Entry 7S4I (electron microscopy, 2.26 A resolution); this record covers chains C and B of the 9 polymer chains in the assembly.

# Chain C
Molecule: Ammonia monooxygenase/methane monooxygenase, subunit C family protein
From: Methylococcus capsulatus str. Bath
Notes: EC 1.14.13.25
Reference sequence: Q603F1 (Q603F1_METCA); residues 30-289 here correspond to UniProt positions 1-260 (UniProt number = residue number - 29)
Amino-acid sequence (260 residues; row label = number of the first residue in the row):
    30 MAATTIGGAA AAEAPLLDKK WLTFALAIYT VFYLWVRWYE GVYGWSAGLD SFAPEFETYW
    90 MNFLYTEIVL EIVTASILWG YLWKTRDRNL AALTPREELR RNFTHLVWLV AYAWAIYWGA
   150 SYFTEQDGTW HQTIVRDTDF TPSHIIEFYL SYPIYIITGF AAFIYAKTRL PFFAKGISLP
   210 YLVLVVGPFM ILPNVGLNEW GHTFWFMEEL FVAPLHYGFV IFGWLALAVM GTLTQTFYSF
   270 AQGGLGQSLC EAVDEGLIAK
Not modelled in the structure: 30-44, 281-289
Bound ions: Cu ion near N227 (its only coordinating residue here)
Residues lining bound ligands:
  - 1,2-dihexanoyl-sn-glycero-3-phosphocholine (HXG), molecule 1: L63, R66, W67, W143, Y146, W147, Y151
  - 1,2-dihexanoyl-sn-glycero-3-phosphocholine (HXG), molecule 2: W234, F235, M236, E237, P243, Y246
  - 1,2-didecanoyl-sn-glycero-3-phosphocholine (P1O), molecule 1: W50, F53, A54, Y58, T103, L107, Y110, L111, R130, T133, V136, W137, A140, I186, T187, Y194, R198
  - 1,2-didecanoyl-sn-glycero-3-phosphocholine (P1O), molecule 2: S105, W108, G109, W112, F189, F192, I193, K196, I206, L211, F218
  - 1,2-didecanoyl-sn-glycero-3-phosphocholine (P1O), molecule 3: L208, L211, V212, V215, L254
  - diundecyl phosphatidyl choline (PLC), molecule 1: I57, V60, F61, W64, W67, Y68, Y72, Y88, N91, F92, T95, E96, L99, E100, T103, L179, I183, I186
  - diundecyl phosphatidyl choline (PLC), molecule 2: S80, F81, F85, M90, L93, Y94, I97, V98, I101, T167, D168, F169, Y178, L221, P222, V224, G225, E228
  - diundecyl phosphatidyl choline (PLC), molecule 3: I97, E100, I101, F169, Y178, P182, L221
  - diundecyl phosphatidyl choline (PLC), molecule 4: L226, W229, F233, W234, F235, M236, P243
  - diundecyl phosphatidyl choline (PLC), molecule 5: F235, E237, L239, V241, P243, Y246, V249, W253
Reported in the primary citation:
  - Cu ion coordination: N227, H231, H245

# Chain B
Molecule: Particulate methane monooxygenase beta subunit
From: Methylococcus capsulatus str. Bath
Notes: EC 1.14.18.3
Reference sequence: Q607G3 (PMOA_METCA); residues 1-247 here = UniProt positions 1-247
Amino-acid sequence (247 residues; numbered 1 to 247; the number before each row is that of its first residue):
     1 MSAAQSAVRS HAEAVQVSRT IDWMALFVVF FVIVGSYHIH AMLTMGDWDF WSDWKDRRLW
    61 VTVTPIVLVT FPAAVQSYLW ERYRLPWGAT VCVLGLLLGE WINRYFNFWG WTYFPINFVF
   121 PASLVPGAII LDTVLMLSGS YLFTAIVGAM GWGLIFYPGN WPIIAPLHVP VEYNGMLMSI
   181 ADIQGYNYVR TGTPEYIRMV EKGTLRTFGK DVAPVSAFFS AFMSILIYFM WHFIGRWFSN
   241 ERFLQST
Not modelled in the structure: 1-6
Residues lining bound ligands:
  - 1,2-didecanoyl-sn-glycero-3-phosphocholine (P1O), molecule 1: L137, S138, G139, S140, F143
  - 1,2-didecanoyl-sn-glycero-3-phosphocholine (P1O), molecule 2: S140, L142, F143, I146
  - 1,2-didecanoyl-sn-glycero-3-phosphocholine (P1O), molecule 3: Y141, L142, F229, H232, F233, R236
  - 1,2-didecanoyl-sn-glycero-3-phosphocholine (P1O), molecule 4: W237, R242, F243, L244, Q245, S246, T247
  - diundecyl phosphatidyl choline (PLC), molecule 1: T44, V67, M199, M223
  - diundecyl phosphatidyl choline (PLC), molecule 2: R57, L154, Y157, P158, W161, K210, A213, P214, A217, F218
  - diundecyl phosphatidyl choline (PLC), molecule 3: L59, T62, V63, I66, V67, M199, T204, F219, I227
  - diundecyl phosphatidyl choline (PLC), molecule 4: G209, K210, D211, P214, V215, F218
  - diundecyl phosphatidyl choline (PLC), molecule 5: K210, P214, F218

# Chain C / chain B interface
Residue-residue contacts (155):
  L46(C) - V17(B)  hydrophobic
  D47(C) - M24(B)
  L55(C) - F27(B)  hydrophobic
  R66(C) - F106(B)  hydrogen bond (side chain-backbone)
  R66(C) - N107(B)  hydrogen bond
  R66(C) - G110(B)
  R66(C) - W111(B)
  E69(C) - W111(B)  hydrogen bond (backbone-side chain)
  G70(C) - W111(B)
  W74(C) - W111(B)
  P124(C) - A7(B)
  R125(C) - A7(B)
  R125(C) - R9(B)
  R125(C) - E13(B)  salt bridge
  F132(C) - V17(B)  hydrophobic
  F132(C) - T20(B)
  F132(C) - I21(B)  hydrophobic
  L135(C) - M24(B)  hydrophobic
  V136(C) - M24(B)  hydrophobic
  L138(C) - V28(B)
  V139(C) - M24(B)
  V139(C) - F27(B)  hydrophobic
  V139(C) - V28(B)
  A142(C) - V28(B)
  A142(C) - F31(B)
  A142(C) - V32(B)  hydrophobic
  W143(C) - F27(B)  hydrophobic
  W143(C) - F31(B)  hydrophobic
  Y146(C) - F31(B)  hydrophobic
  Y146(C) - V34(B)  hydrophobic
  Y146(C) - I102(B)
  A149(C) - G35(B)
  A149(C) - I39(B)
  A149(C) - M42(B)
  S150(C) - V34(B)
  S150(C) - H38(B)  hydrogen bond
  S150(C) - M42(B)
  S150(C) - G99(B)
  Y151(C) - I102(B)  hydrophobic
  Y151(C) - N103(B)
  Y151(C) - F106(B)
  Y151(C) - N107(B)
  T153(C) - I39(B)
  T153(C) - M42(B)
  E154(C) - H38(B)  salt bridge
  E154(C) - M42(B)  hydrogen bond (backbone-side chain)
  E154(C) - F50(B)
  E154(C) - E100(B)
  E154(C) - N103(B)  hydrogen bond
  E154(C) - R104(B)  salt bridge
  E154(C) - F108(B)
  Q155(C) - N103(B)  hydrogen bond (backbone-side chain)
  Q155(C) - N107(B)  hydrogen bond
  Q155(C) - W111(B)
  T158(C) - N107(B)
  T158(C) - F108(B)
  T158(C) - T112(B)  hydrogen bond
  W159(C) - W111(B)  hydrophobic
  H160(C) - G192(B)
  Q161(C) - D47(B)  hydrogen bond
  Q161(C) - W51(B)  hydrogen bond
  Q161(C) - R190(B)
  Q161(C) - T191(B)
  Q161(C) - G192(B)  hydrogen bond (backbone-backbone)
  Q161(C) - T193(B)  hydrogen bond
  T162(C) - T112(B)
  T162(C) - F114(B)
  T162(C) - T191(B)  hydrogen bond (backbone-side chain)
  I163(C) - G192(B)
  V164(C) - T191(B)
  F201(C) - F243(B)
  F202(C) - F243(B)
  A203(C) - F243(B)
  K204(C) - Q245(B)
  G205(C) - F243(B)
  G205(C) - Q245(B)
  I206(C) - F243(B)
  I206(C) - L244(B)  hydrogen bond (backbone-backbone)
  I206(C) - Q245(B)
  I206(C) - S246(B)
  I206(C) - T247(B)
  S207(C) - R242(B)
  S207(C) - F243(B)
  L208(C) - N240(B)
  L208(C) - R242(B)  hydrogen bond (backbone-backbone)
  L208(C) - L244(B)
  P209(C) - N240(B)
  P209(C) - R242(B)
  L211(C) - T247(B)
  E237(C) - I197(B)
  E238(C) - G192(B)
  E238(C) - I197(B)
  L239(C) - D47(B)
  L239(C) - M199(B)  hydrophobic
  F240(C) - M42(B)
  F240(C) - L43(B)
  F240(C) - D47(B)  hydrogen bond (backbone-side chain)
  F240(C) - F50(B)  hydrophobic
  V241(C) - L43(B)
  V241(C) - T44(B)
  V241(C) - M45(B)
  V241(C) - G46(B)
  V241(C) - D47(B)  hydrogen bond (backbone-side chain)
  H245(C) - L43(B)
  Y246(C) - L43(B)
  F248(C) - I39(B)
  F248(C) - L43(B)  hydrophobic
  V249(C) - H40(B)
  V249(C) - L43(B)  hydrophobic
  G252(C) - S36(B)
  W253(C) - H40(B)  hydrogen bond
  W253(C) - F71(B)
  W253(C) - W231(B)
  W253(C) - F238(B)
  L254(C) - F238(B)  hydrophobic
  A255(C) - V32(B)
  A255(C) - S36(B)
  L256(C) - F71(B)  hydrophobic
  L256(C) - A74(B)  hydrophobic
  L256(C) - V75(B)  hydrophobic
  L256(C) - W231(B)  hydrophobic
  L256(C) - F238(B)  hydrophobic
  A257(C) - F238(B)
  V258(C) - V28(B)  hydrophobic
  V258(C) - V32(B)  hydrophobic
  M259(C) - V75(B)  hydrophobic
  M259(C) - Y78(B)  hydrogen bond (backbone-side chain)
  M259(C) - G235(B)
  G260(C) - F238(B)
  G260(C) - S239(B)
  G260(C) - N240(B)
  L262(C) - A25(B)
  L262(C) - V28(B)  hydrophobic
  L262(C) - V29(B)  hydrophobic
  T263(C) - Y78(B)
  T263(C) - E241(B)
  Q264(C) - E241(B)  hydrogen bond (side chain-backbone)
  Q264(C) - R242(B)  hydrogen bond (side chain-backbone)
  Q264(C) - F243(B)
  F266(C) - I21(B)  hydrophobic
  F266(C) - A25(B)  hydrophobic
  F266(C) - Y83(B)
  Y267(C) - R82(B)  hydrogen bond
  Y267(C) - E241(B)
  F269(C) - I21(B)  hydrophobic
  G272(C) - A7(B)
  G273(C) - A7(B)
  G275(C) - V8(B)
  Q276(C) - S10(B)
  Q276(C) - H11(B)
  Q276(C) - A14(B)
  S277(C) - H11(B)  hydrogen bond
  S277(C) - A14(B)
  S277(C) - V15(B)
  L278(C) - A14(B)
Other interface residues (no listed pair), chain C (76 interface residues in all): G73, L128, I145, Y181, V212, L213
Other interface residues (no listed pair), chain B (73 interface residues in all): S18, W48, W54, Y196, W237

# In short
76 residues of chain C and 73 residues of chain B are in contact, with 24 hydrogen bonds and 3 salt bridges.
Polar contacts include R125(C)-E13(B), E154(C)-H38(B) and E154(C)-R104(B). One diundecyl phosphatidyl choline
molecule and one 1,2-didecanoyl-sn-glycero-3-phosphocholine molecule are bound between chain C and chain B.
From the paper: Cu ion coordination by N227(C), H231(C) and H245(C).
Here chain C is Ammonia monooxygenase/methane monooxygenase, subunit C family protein and chain B is
Particulate methane monooxygenase beta subunit, both from Methylococcus capsulatus str. Bath. Entry 7S4I
(CryoEM structure of Methylococcus capsulatus (Bath) pMMO in a native lipid nanodisc at 2.26 Angstrom
resolution) was determined by electron microscopy (same publication as 7S4H, 7S4J, 7S4K, 7S4L, 7S4M, 7T4O and
7T4P).
